PDB entry 8EF2 | X-ray diffraction, 2.10 A resolution | chains H and L

# Chain H
Protein: rhMZ107-B antibody heavy chain
Source organism: Macaca mulatta
Notes: antibody fragment or engineered binder
Amino-acid sequence (228 residues; each row starts with the number of its first residue):
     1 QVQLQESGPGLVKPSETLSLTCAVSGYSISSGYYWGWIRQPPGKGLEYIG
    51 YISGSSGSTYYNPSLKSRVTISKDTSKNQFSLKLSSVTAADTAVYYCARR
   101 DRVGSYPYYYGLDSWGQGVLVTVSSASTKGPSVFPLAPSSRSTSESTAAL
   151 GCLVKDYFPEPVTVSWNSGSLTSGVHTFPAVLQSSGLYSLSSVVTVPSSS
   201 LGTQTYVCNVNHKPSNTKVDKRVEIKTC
Unresolved in the structure: 1
Disulfide bonds: C22-C97, C152-C208

# Chain L
Protein: rhMZ107-B antibody light chain
Source organism: Macaca mulatta
Notes: antibody fragment or engineered binder
Amino-acid sequence (220 residues; row label = number of the first residue in the row):
     1 QSVLTQPPSLSASPGASARLPCTLSSDLSVGSKNMYWYQQKPGSAPRLFL
    51 YYYSDSDKQLGPGVPNRVSGSKETSSNTAFLLISGLQPEDEADYYCQVYD
   101 GSANDVFGSGTKLTVLGQPKAAPSVTLFPPSSEELQANKATLVCLISDFY
   151 PGAVEVAWKADGSAVNAGVETTKPSKQSNNKYAASSYLSLTSDQWKSHKS
   201 YSCQVTHEGSTVEKTVAPAE
Unresolved in the structure: 1
Disulfide bonds: C22-C96, C144-C203

# Interface between chain H and chain L
Contacting residue pairs - 78 pairs, chain H then chain L:
  Y34(H) - A103(L)  hydrophobic
  I38(H) - F107(L)  hydrophobic
  Q40(H) - Q40(L)  hydrogen bond
  Q40(H) - Y95(L)  hydrogen bond
  K44(H) - Y95(L)
  G45(H) - Y95(L)
  L46(H) - P46(L)  hydrophobic
  L46(H) - Y95(L)  hydrophobic
  L46(H) - F107(L)
  Y48(H) - N104(L)  hydrogen bond
  Y48(H) - D105(L)
  Y51(H) - S102(L)  hydrogen bond (side chain-backbone)
  Y51(H) - A103(L)
  Y60(H) - S102(L)
  Y60(H) - N104(L)
  Y96(H) - Q40(L)
  Y96(H) - S44(L)
  Y96(H) - A45(L)  hydrophobic
  R100(H) - Y99(L)
  R100(H) - A103(L)
  Y106(H) - Y51(L)
  Y106(H) - Q59(L)  hydrogen bond
  P107(H) - N34(L)
  P107(H) - Y36(L)  hydrogen bond (backbone-side chain)
  P107(H) - Y51(L)
  Y108(H) - L48(L)  hydrophobic
  Y108(H) - Y51(L)  hydrophobic
  Y108(H) - Q59(L)
  Y108(H) - L60(L)
  Y108(H) - P62(L)
  Y110(H) - Y36(L)
  Y110(H) - Y99(L)  hydrogen bond (backbone-side chain)
  G111(H) - Y36(L)
  G111(H) - Y38(L)
  L112(H) - Y38(L)  hydrogen bond (backbone-side chain)
  L112(H) - L48(L)
  L112(H) - Q97(L)
  L112(H) - Y99(L)
  L112(H) - D105(L)
  L112(H) - F107(L)  hydrophobic
  W115(H) - A45(L)  hydrophobic
  W115(H) - P46(L)  hydrogen bond (side chain-backbone)
  F134(H) - S131(L)
  F134(H) - E133(L)
  F134(H) - E134(L)
  P135(H) - S131(L)
  P135(H) - E133(L)
  L136(H) - F128(L)  hydrophobic
  A137(H) - F128(L)
  A149(H) - F128(L)
  L150(H) - F128(L)  hydrophobic
  L153(H) - T141(L)
  L153(H) - Y187(L)  hydrophobic
  K155(H) - E134(L)
  K155(H) - T141(L)  hydrogen bond
  K155(H) - S189(L)
  H176(H) - S147(L)
  H176(H) - Q177(L)
  H176(H) - A183(L)
  F178(H) - L145(L)  hydrophobic
  F178(H) - I146(L)
  F178(H) - A184(L)
  P179(H) - S175(L)
  P179(H) - S185(L)
  A180(H) - T172(L)
  V181(H) - E170(L)
  V181(H) - T172(L)
  V181(H) - Y187(L)  hydrophobic
  Q183(H) - E170(L)
  Q183(H) - S189(L)
  S184(H) - E170(L)
  L190(H) - Y187(L)
  S191(H) - V143(L)
  S191(H) - L145(L)
  S191(H) - Y187(L)  hydrogen bond
  V193(H) - F128(L)  hydrophobic
  V193(H) - L145(L)  hydrophobic
  C228(H) - E220(L)
Interface residues without a listed pair, chain H (45 interface residues in all): Y61, V103, G116, G151, L182, S189, K221, K226
Interface residues without a listed pair, chain L (45 interface residues in all): K58, G61, S109, T126, S132, T171

# Overview
Chain H and chain L each contribute 45 residues to their interface; the contacts include 11 hydrogen bonds.
Among the polar pairs are Q40(H)-Q40(L), Q40(H)-Y95(L) and Y48(H)-N104(L).
Here chain H is rhMZ107-B antibody heavy chain and chain L is rhMZ107-B antibody light chain, both from Macaca
mulatta. Entry 8EF2 (Crystal structure of a NHP anti-ZIKV neutralizing antibody rhMZ107-B) was determined by
X-ray diffraction together with 8EE8, 8EED, 8EEE, 8EEZ and 8EF0 from the same study.
